8SBD - chains o and I of the 32 polymer chains in the assembly; structure by electron microscopy, 3.20 A resolution.

# Chain o
Name: Insulin B chain
Source organism: Homo sapiens
UniProtKB: P01308 (INS_HUMAN); residues 1-30 here correspond to UniProt positions 25-54 (UniProt number = residue number + 24)
Sequence (30 residues; each row starts with the number of its first residue):
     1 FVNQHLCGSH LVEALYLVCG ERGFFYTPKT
Disordered / not traced: 1-4, 28-30

# Chain I
Name: Insulin A chain
Source organism: Homo sapiens
UniProtKB: P01308 (INS_HUMAN); residues 1-21 here correspond to UniProt positions 90-110 (UniProt number = residue number + 89)
Sequence (21 residues; numbered 1 to 21; the number before each row is that of its first residue):
     1 GIVEQCCTSI CSLYQLENYC N
Disordered / not traced: 1-4, 21
Disulfides: Cys6-Cys11

# How chain o and chain I interact
Residue-residue contacts - 5 pairs, chain o then chain I:
  Glu13(o) - Thr8(I)
  Glu13(o) - Ser9(I)
  Leu17(o) - Asn18(I)  hydrogen bond (backbone-side chain)
  Cys19(o) - Cys20(I)  hydrophobic
  Arg22(o) - Cys20(I)
Also at the interface, not in a pair above, chain o (5 interface residues in all): Leu11
Also at the interface, not in a pair above, chain I (5 interface residues in all): Cys7

# In short
Chain o and chain I each contribute 5 residues to their interface; the contacts include 1 hydrogen bond. The
hydrogen-bonded pair is Leu17(o)-Asn18(I).
Here chain o is Insulin B chain and chain I is Insulin A chain, both from Homo sapiens. Entry 8SBD (Cryo-EM
structure of insulin amyloid-like fibril that is composed of two antiparallel protofilaments) was determined
by electron microscopy.
